5YW9 - chains A and C of the 8 polymer chains in the assembly; structure by electron microscopy, 5.00 A resolution (low resolution: residue-level contacts below are approximate; hydrogen-bond / salt-bridge calls are withheld).

Chain A (and C):
Name: ATP-sensitive inward rectifier potassium channel 11
Organism: Mus musculus
Notes: chain C of this document is another copy of the same molecule, construct and numbering; everything in this record applies to it too
UniProt: Q61743 (KCJ11_MOUSE); numbering as in UniProt (aligned over 1-390)
Sequence (390 residues; each row starts with the number of its first residue):
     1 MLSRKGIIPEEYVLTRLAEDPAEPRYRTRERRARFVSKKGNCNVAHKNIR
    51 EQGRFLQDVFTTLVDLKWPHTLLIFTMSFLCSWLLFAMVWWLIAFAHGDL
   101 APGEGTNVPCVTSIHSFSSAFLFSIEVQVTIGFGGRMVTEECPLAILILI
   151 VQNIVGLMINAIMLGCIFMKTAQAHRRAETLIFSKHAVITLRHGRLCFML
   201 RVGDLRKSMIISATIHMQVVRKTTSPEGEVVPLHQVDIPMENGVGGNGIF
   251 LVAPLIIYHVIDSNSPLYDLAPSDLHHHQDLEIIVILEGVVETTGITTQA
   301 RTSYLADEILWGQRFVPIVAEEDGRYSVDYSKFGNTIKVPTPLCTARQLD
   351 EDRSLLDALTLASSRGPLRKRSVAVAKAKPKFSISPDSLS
Not modelled in the structure: 1-31, 357-390
Curated features (UniProtKB/Swiss-Prot):
  - motif: Thr-130 to Gly-135 (Selectivity filter)
  - binding site (ATP): Asn-48, Arg-50, Tyr-330
  - binding site (K(+)): Thr-130, Phe-133
  - binding site (a 1,2-diacyl-sn-glycero-3-phospho-(1D-myo-inositol-4,5-bisphosphate)): Arg-176
  - site: Asn-160 (Role in the control of polyamine-mediated channel gating and in the blocking by intracellular magnesium)
  - modified residue: Thr-341 (Phosphothreonine), Ser-385 (Phosphoserine)
Cystine bridges: Cys-110/Cys-142
Residues lining bound ligands:
  - ATP-gamma-S (AGS; phosphothiophosphoric acid-adenylate ester), molecule 1: Asn-48, Ile-49, Arg-50, Arg-54
  - ATP-gamma-S (AGS), molecule 2: Ile-182, Phe-183, Ser-184, Lys-185, Leu-205, Tyr-330, Ser-331, Phe-333, Gly-334

Interface between chain A and chain C:
Pairs across the interface (95; chain A residue first):
  Ala-33(A) / Gly-324(C)
  Ala-33(A) / Arg-325(C)
  Ala-33(A) / Tyr-326(C)
  Arg-34(A) / Tyr-326(C)
  Phe-35(A) / Val-252(C)
  Cys-42(A) / Val-252(C)
  Asn-43(A) / Arg-325(C)
  Val-44(A) / Tyr-326(C)
  Ala-45(A) / Arg-325(C)
  Ala-45(A) / Tyr-326(C)
  Ala-45(A) / Ser-327(C)
  Ala-45(A) / Val-328(C)
  His-46(A) / Val-252(C)
  His-46(A) / Val-328(C)
  His-46(A) / Tyr-330(C)
  Lys-47(A) / Val-328(C)
  Lys-47(A) / Asp-329(C)
  Lys-47(A) / Tyr-330(C)
  Asn-48(A) / Asp-329(C)
  Asn-48(A) / Tyr-330(C)
  Asn-48(A) / Ser-331(C)
  Ile-49(A) / Leu-205(C)
  Ile-49(A) / Tyr-330(C)
  Arg-54(A) / Glu-179(C)
  Arg-54(A) / Leu-205(C)
  Phe-55(A) / Leu-205(C)
  Gln-57(A) / Arg-176(C)
  Gln-57(A) / Glu-179(C)
  Phe-60(A) / Trp-68(C)
  Phe-60(A) / Thr-171(C)
  Thr-61(A) / Gln-173(C)
  Val-64(A) / Thr-293(C)
  Phe-123(A) / Phe-133(C)
  Val-127(A) / Ile-131(C)
  Thr-130(A) / Thr-130(C)
  Thr-130(A) / Ile-131(C)
  Ile-131(A) / Ile-131(C)
  Gly-132(A) / Ile-131(C)
  Gly-132(A) / Gly-132(C)
  Gly-134(A) / Phe-133(C)
  Arg-136(A) / Phe-133(C)
  Met-137(A) / Phe-133(C)
  Met-137(A) / Gly-135(C)
  Met-137(A) / Arg-136(C)
  Val-138(A) / Leu-122(C)
  Val-138(A) / Phe-133(C)
  Val-138(A) / Arg-136(C)
  Thr-139(A) / Leu-122(C)
  Glu-140(A) / Ser-118(C)
  Glu-140(A) / Ser-119(C)
  Ile-146(A) / Leu-122(C)
  Ile-150(A) / Trp-83(C)
  Ile-150(A) / Phe-121(C)
  Ile-150(A) / Ile-125(C)
  Asn-153(A) / Val-129(C)
  Asn-153(A) / Ile-131(C)
  Ile-154(A) / Phe-79(C)
  Leu-157(A) / Phe-79(C)
  Leu-157(A) / Asn-160(C)
  Met-158(A) / Phe-75(C)
  Met-158(A) / Met-163(C)
  Met-158(A) / Ile-167(C)
  Ala-161(A) / Ile-167(C)
  Ile-162(A) / Ile-167(C)
  Ile-162(A) / Thr-171(C)
  Leu-164(A) / Leu-164(C)
  Gly-165(A) / Phe-168(C)
  Phe-168(A) / Phe-168(C)
  Met-169(A) / Phe-168(C)
  Met-169(A) / Thr-171(C)
  Met-169(A) / Ala-172(C)
  Met-169(A) / Thr-293(C)
  Ala-172(A) / Thr-293(C)
  Gln-173(A) / Thr-293(C)
  Gln-218(A) / Phe-250(C)
  Pro-226(A) / His-193(C)
  Glu-227(A) / Leu-191(C)
  Glu-229(A) / Arg-314(C)
  Pro-232(A) / Pro-317(C)
  Pro-232(A) / Val-319(C)
  Gln-235(A) / Phe-250(C)
  Gln-235(A) / Val-252(C)
  Asp-237(A) / Gly-243(C)
  Asp-237(A) / Val-244(C)
  Pro-239(A) / Val-244(C)
  Ile-284(A) / Phe-250(C)
  Ile-286(A) / Phe-250(C)
  Ile-296(A) / Glu-292(C)
  Ile-296(A) / Thr-293(C)
  Ile-296(A) / Thr-294(C)
  Ile-296(A) / Gly-295(C)
  Thr-297(A) / Ile-211(C)
  Thr-297(A) / Val-290(C)
  Gln-299(A) / Phe-250(C)
  Arg-301(A) / Met-209(C)
Other interface residues (no listed pair), chain A (63 interface residues in all): Val-36, Asp-58, Phe-133, Leu-149, Val-230, Leu-233, Glu-288
Other interface residues (no listed pair), chain C (57 interface residues in all): Thr-76, Thr-180, Asp-204, Ser-212, Gly-245, Glu-321

Overview:
Chain A and chain C form an interface of 63 and 57 residues respectively. Bound to chain A: ATP-gamma-S.
UniProt lists 3 ATP-binding residues, K+-binding residues Thr-130(A) and Phe-133(A) and residue binding
1,2-diacyl-sn-glycero-3-phospho-(1D-myo-inositol-4,5-bisphosphate) Arg-176(A) on chain A.
Chain A and chain C are both ATP-sensitive inward rectifier potassium channel 11 (Mus musculus); the
structure, Structure of pancreatic ATP-sensitive potassium channel bound with ATPgammaS (class1 5.0A), was
determined by electron microscopy together with 5YKE, 5YKF, 5YKG, 5YW8, 5YWA, 5YWB and 5YWC from the same
study.
